Entry 5W49 (X-ray diffraction, 2.40 A resolution); this record covers chains A and B.

== Chain A (and B) ==
Name: Adenosylhomocysteinase
From: Homo sapiens
Notes: EC 3.3.1.1; chain B of this document is another copy of the same molecule, construct and numbering; everything in this record applies to it too
Reference sequence: P23526 (SAHH_HUMAN); residues 4-432 here = UniProt positions 4-432
Chain sequence (429 residues; numbered 4 to 432; the number before each row is that of its first residue):
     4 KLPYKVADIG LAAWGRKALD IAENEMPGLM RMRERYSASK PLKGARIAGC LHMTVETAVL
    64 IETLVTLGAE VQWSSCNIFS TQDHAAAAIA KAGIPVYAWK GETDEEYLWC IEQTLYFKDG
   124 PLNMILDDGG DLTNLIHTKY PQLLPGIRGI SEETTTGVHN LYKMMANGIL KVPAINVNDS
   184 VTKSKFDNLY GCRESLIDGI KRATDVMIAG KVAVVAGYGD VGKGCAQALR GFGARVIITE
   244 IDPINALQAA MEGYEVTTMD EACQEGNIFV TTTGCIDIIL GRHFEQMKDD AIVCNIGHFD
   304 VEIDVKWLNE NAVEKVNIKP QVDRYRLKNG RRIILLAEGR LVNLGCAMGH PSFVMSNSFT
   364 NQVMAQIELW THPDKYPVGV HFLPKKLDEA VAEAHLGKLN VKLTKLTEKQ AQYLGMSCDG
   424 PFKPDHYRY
Ligand contacts:
  - 9W1 ((4-amino-1,2,5-oxadiazol-3-yl)[(3R)-3-{4-[(3-methoxyphenyl)amino]-6-methylpyridin-2-yl}pyrrolidin-1-yl]methanone): L54, H55, T57, E59, T60, N80, S83, Q85, L347, A350, M351, G352, H353, M358, F362
  - NAD (nicotinamide-adenine-dinucleotide), molecule 1: D190, N191, C195, G220, Y221, G222, D223, V224, G225, T242, E243, I244, D245, N248, T275, T276, G277, C278, I281, I299, G300, H301, L344, N346, H353
  - NAD, molecule 2: L409, Q413, L417, K426, Y430
Swiss-Prot annotation at these positions:
  - binding site (substrate): T57, D131, E156, K186, D190
  - binding site (NAD(+)): T157 to T159, G222 to G227, E243, N248, I299 to H301, N346, H353
  - modified residue: S183 (Phosphoserine), K186 (N6-(2-hydroxyisobutyryl)lysine), Y193 (Phosphotyrosine)
  - natural variant: R49 (R49C: In HMAHCHD), G71 (G71S: In HMAHCHD), D86 (D86G: In HMAHCHD; D86N), A89 (A89V: In HMAHCHD), W112 to Y432 (deletion: In HMAHCHD), Y143 (Y143C: In HMAHCHD), Y328 (Y328D: In HMAHCHD)
  - mutagenesis: Y7 (Y7F: Does not affect nuclear-cytoplasmic protein distribution resulting in subcellular localization similar to the wild-type protein), T84 (T84A: Severely decreased adenosylhomocysteinase activity; T84S: Decreased adenosylhomocysteinase activity; when associated with V-89; T84S: No effect on adenosylhomocysteinase activity), A89 (A89V: Decreased adenosylhomocysteinase activity; when associated with S-84), E115 (E115L: Slightly reduced adenosylhomocysteinase activity), Q365 to Y432 (Affects nuclear-cytoplasmic protein distribution resulting in increased protein amount in the nucleus)

== Interface between chain A and chain B ==
Contacting residue pairs (122):
  D182(A) - H429(B)  salt bridge
  D182(A) - R431(B)  hydrogen bond (backbone-side chain)
  V184(A) - I247(B)  hydrophobic
  V184(A) - R431(B)
  K188(A) - Y432(B)
  F189(A) - L250(B)  hydrophobic
  F189(A) - M254(B)  hydrophobic
  Y193(A) - Q251(B)
  Y193(A) - M254(B)  hydrophobic
  Y193(A) - E255(B)
  R196(A) - M254(B)  hydrogen bond (side chain-backbone)
  R196(A) - E255(B)  salt bridge
  G222(A) - Y430(B)
  D223(A) - Y430(B)
  D223(A) - Y432(B)
  K226(A) - Y432(B)
  Q230(A) - E255(B)  hydrogen bond
  E243(A) - L406(B)
  E243(A) - T407(B)  hydrogen bond (backbone-backbone)
  I244(A) - L406(B)
  I244(A) - T407(B)
  I244(A) - L409(B)  hydrophobic
  I244(A) - F425(B)  hydrophobic
  D245(A) - L406(B)
  D245(A) - F425(B)
  D245(A) - K426(B)  salt bridge
  P246(A) - E392(B)
  P246(A) - A395(B)
  P246(A) - E396(B)
  P246(A) - L399(B)  hydrophobic
  P246(A) - L406(B)  hydrophobic
  P246(A) - F425(B)
  I247(A) - V184(B)  hydrophobic
  I247(A) - E392(B)
  I247(A) - A395(B)  hydrophobic
  I247(A) - Y432(B)  hydrophobic
  N248(A) - K426(B)  hydrogen bond
  N248(A) - Y430(B)
  N248(A) - Y432(B)
  A249(A) - L406(B)  hydrophobic
  L250(A) - F189(B)  hydrophobic
  L250(A) - A395(B)  hydrophobic
  L250(A) - L402(B)  hydrophobic
  Q251(A) - Y193(B)
  Q251(A) - Y432(B)  hydrogen bond (side chain-backbone)
  A253(A) - V404(B)  hydrophobic
  M254(A) - F189(B)  hydrophobic
  M254(A) - Y193(B)  hydrophobic
  M254(A) - R196(B)  hydrogen bond (backbone-side chain)
  E255(A) - Y193(B)
  E255(A) - R196(B)  salt bridge
  E255(A) - Q230(B)  hydrogen bond
  V259(A) - V404(B)
  V259(A) - K405(B)  hydrogen bond (backbone-backbone)
  T260(A) - K405(B)
  T261(A) - K405(B)
  T261(A) - T407(B)
  E264(A) - K405(B)  salt bridge
  G277(A) - Y416(B)
  G277(A) - L417(B)
  C278(A) - Q413(B)
  C278(A) - L417(B)  hydrophobic
  I279(A) - K412(B)
  I279(A) - Q413(B)  hydrogen bond (backbone-side chain)
  I279(A) - Y416(B)  hydrophobic
  D280(A) - K412(B)  salt bridge
  D280(A) - Q413(B)  hydrogen bond (backbone-side chain)
  H301(A) - Y416(B)  hydrogen bond
  V304(A) - Y416(B)
  E392(A) - P246(B)
  E392(A) - I247(B)
  A395(A) - P246(B)
  A395(A) - I247(B)
  E396(A) - P246(B)
  L399(A) - P246(B)
  L399(A) - L250(B)
  N403(A) - V259(B)
  V404(A) - A253(B)  hydrophobic
  V404(A) - V259(B)
  K405(A) - V259(B)  hydrogen bond (backbone-backbone)
  K405(A) - T260(B)
  K405(A) - E264(B)  salt bridge
  L406(A) - E243(B)
  L406(A) - I244(B)
  L406(A) - D245(B)
  L406(A) - P246(B)
  L406(A) - A249(B)  hydrophobic
  T407(A) - E243(B)  hydrogen bond (backbone-backbone)
  T407(A) - I244(B)
  T407(A) - T261(B)
  L409(A) - I244(B)  hydrophobic
  K412(A) - I279(B)
  K412(A) - D280(B)  salt bridge
  Q413(A) - C278(B)
  Q413(A) - I279(B)  hydrogen bond (side chain-backbone)
  Q413(A) - D280(B)  hydrogen bond (side chain-backbone)
  Q413(A) - I281(B)
  Y416(A) - G277(B)
  Y416(A) - I279(B)  hydrophobic
  Y416(A) - H301(B)
  Y416(A) - V304(B)
  L417(A) - G277(B)
  L417(A) - C278(B)  hydrophobic
  F425(A) - I244(B)  hydrophobic
  F425(A) - D245(B)
  F425(A) - P246(B)
  K426(A) - D245(B)  salt bridge
  K426(A) - N248(B)  hydrogen bond
  H429(A) - D182(B)  salt bridge
  Y430(A) - G222(B)
  Y430(A) - N248(B)
  Y430(A) - R431(B)  hydrogen bond (backbone-side chain)
  R431(A) - D182(B)  hydrogen bond (side chain-backbone)
  R431(A) - V184(B)
  R431(A) - Y430(B)
  R431(A) - R431(B)
  Y432(A) - K188(B)
  Y432(A) - D223(B)
  Y432(A) - K226(B)
  Y432(A) - I247(B)
  Y432(A) - N248(B)
  Y432(A) - Q251(B)  hydrogen bond (backbone-side chain)
Also at the interface, not in a pair above, chain A (63 interface residues in all): S183, T242, I281, F356, N360, F385, K388, D391, H398, L402, K408
Also at the interface, not in a pair above, chain B (61 interface residues in all): S183, T185, T242, F356, N360, F385, D391, N403

== Summary ==
The interface between chain A and chain B involves 63 residues on one side and 61 on the other; the contacts
include 20 hydrogen bonds and 10 salt bridges. Polar pairs include D182(A)-H429(B), R196(A)-E255(B) and
D245(A)-K426(B). Chain A binds NAD and compound 9W1.
Both chains are Adenosylhomocysteinase (Homo sapiens). Entry 5W49 (The crystal structure of human
S-adenosylhomocysteine hydrolase (AHCY) bound to oxadiazole inhibitor) was determined by X-ray diffraction
together with 5W4B from the same study.
